Entry 6FQ5 (electron microscopy, 3.80 A resolution); this record covers chains C and J of the 10 polymer chains in the assembly.

Chain C:
Molecule: Histone H2A
Source organism: Xenopus laevis
UniProt: Q6AZJ8 (Q6AZJ8_XENLA); residues 9-118 here correspond to UniProt positions 10-119 (UniProt number = residue number + 1)
Sequence (110 residues; row label = number of the first residue in the row):
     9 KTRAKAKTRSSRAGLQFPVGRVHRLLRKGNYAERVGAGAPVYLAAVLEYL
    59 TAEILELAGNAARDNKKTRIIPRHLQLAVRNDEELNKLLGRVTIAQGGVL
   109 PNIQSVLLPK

Chain J:
Molecule: 147-nt DNA strand
Source organism: synthetic construct
Sequence (147 nucleotides; numbered -73 to 73; the number before each row is that of its first residue; numbers below 1 keep their minus sign (DC-73 is residue -73)):
   -73 CTGGAGAATCCCGGTGCCGAGGCCGCTCAATTGGTCGTAGACAGCTCTAG
   -23 CACCGCTTAAACGCACGTACGCGCTGTCCCCCGCGTTTTAACCGCCAAGG
    27 GGATTACTCCCTAGTCTCCAGGCACGTGTCAGATATATACATCCTGT

Interface between chain C and chain J:
Residue-residue contacts (13):
  Arg11(C) - DT43(J)  hydrogen bond to the base
  Arg11(C) - DC44(J)  hydrogen bond to the sugar
  Arg29(C) - DG48(J)  hydrogen bond to the phosphate
  Arg29(C) - DC49(J)  salt bridge to the phosphate
  His31(C) - DA39(J)  phosphate contact
  Arg42(C) - DT38(J)  hydrogen bond to the base
  Arg42(C) - DA39(J)  phosphate contact
  Val43(C) - DT38(J)  sugar contact
  Val43(C) - DA39(J)  hydrogen bond to the phosphate
  Gly44(C) - DT38(J)  phosphate contact
  Ala45(C) - DT38(J)  hydrogen bond to the phosphate
  Arg77(C) - DG58(J)  salt bridge to the phosphate
  Arg77(C) - DA59(J)  salt bridge to the phosphate
Interface residues without a listed pair, chain C (12 interface residues in all): Lys9, Arg35, Lys75, Thr76
Interface residues without a listed pair, chain J (10 interface residues in all): DC37, DA57

Overview:
Chain C and chain J form an interface of 12 and 10 residues respectively; the contacts include 6 hydrogen
bonds and 3 salt bridges. Polar pairs include Arg11(C)-DT43(J), Arg42(C)-DT38(J) and Arg11(C)-DC44(J).
Chain C is Histone H2A (Xenopus laevis) and chain J is a 147-nt DNA strand (synthetic construct); the
structure, Class 1 : canonical nucleosome, was determined by electron microscopy (same publication as 6FQ6 and
6FQ8).
